PDB entry 3K7A | X-ray diffraction, 3.80 A resolution | chains A and E of the 11 polymer chains in the assembly

# Chain A
Molecule: DNA-directed RNA polymerase II subunit RPB1
Source organism: Saccharomyces cerevisiae
Notes: EC 2.7.7.6
UniProtKB: P04050 (RPB1_YEAST); residues 1-1733 here = UniProt positions 1-1733
Amino-acid sequence (1733 residues; row label = number of the first residue in the row):
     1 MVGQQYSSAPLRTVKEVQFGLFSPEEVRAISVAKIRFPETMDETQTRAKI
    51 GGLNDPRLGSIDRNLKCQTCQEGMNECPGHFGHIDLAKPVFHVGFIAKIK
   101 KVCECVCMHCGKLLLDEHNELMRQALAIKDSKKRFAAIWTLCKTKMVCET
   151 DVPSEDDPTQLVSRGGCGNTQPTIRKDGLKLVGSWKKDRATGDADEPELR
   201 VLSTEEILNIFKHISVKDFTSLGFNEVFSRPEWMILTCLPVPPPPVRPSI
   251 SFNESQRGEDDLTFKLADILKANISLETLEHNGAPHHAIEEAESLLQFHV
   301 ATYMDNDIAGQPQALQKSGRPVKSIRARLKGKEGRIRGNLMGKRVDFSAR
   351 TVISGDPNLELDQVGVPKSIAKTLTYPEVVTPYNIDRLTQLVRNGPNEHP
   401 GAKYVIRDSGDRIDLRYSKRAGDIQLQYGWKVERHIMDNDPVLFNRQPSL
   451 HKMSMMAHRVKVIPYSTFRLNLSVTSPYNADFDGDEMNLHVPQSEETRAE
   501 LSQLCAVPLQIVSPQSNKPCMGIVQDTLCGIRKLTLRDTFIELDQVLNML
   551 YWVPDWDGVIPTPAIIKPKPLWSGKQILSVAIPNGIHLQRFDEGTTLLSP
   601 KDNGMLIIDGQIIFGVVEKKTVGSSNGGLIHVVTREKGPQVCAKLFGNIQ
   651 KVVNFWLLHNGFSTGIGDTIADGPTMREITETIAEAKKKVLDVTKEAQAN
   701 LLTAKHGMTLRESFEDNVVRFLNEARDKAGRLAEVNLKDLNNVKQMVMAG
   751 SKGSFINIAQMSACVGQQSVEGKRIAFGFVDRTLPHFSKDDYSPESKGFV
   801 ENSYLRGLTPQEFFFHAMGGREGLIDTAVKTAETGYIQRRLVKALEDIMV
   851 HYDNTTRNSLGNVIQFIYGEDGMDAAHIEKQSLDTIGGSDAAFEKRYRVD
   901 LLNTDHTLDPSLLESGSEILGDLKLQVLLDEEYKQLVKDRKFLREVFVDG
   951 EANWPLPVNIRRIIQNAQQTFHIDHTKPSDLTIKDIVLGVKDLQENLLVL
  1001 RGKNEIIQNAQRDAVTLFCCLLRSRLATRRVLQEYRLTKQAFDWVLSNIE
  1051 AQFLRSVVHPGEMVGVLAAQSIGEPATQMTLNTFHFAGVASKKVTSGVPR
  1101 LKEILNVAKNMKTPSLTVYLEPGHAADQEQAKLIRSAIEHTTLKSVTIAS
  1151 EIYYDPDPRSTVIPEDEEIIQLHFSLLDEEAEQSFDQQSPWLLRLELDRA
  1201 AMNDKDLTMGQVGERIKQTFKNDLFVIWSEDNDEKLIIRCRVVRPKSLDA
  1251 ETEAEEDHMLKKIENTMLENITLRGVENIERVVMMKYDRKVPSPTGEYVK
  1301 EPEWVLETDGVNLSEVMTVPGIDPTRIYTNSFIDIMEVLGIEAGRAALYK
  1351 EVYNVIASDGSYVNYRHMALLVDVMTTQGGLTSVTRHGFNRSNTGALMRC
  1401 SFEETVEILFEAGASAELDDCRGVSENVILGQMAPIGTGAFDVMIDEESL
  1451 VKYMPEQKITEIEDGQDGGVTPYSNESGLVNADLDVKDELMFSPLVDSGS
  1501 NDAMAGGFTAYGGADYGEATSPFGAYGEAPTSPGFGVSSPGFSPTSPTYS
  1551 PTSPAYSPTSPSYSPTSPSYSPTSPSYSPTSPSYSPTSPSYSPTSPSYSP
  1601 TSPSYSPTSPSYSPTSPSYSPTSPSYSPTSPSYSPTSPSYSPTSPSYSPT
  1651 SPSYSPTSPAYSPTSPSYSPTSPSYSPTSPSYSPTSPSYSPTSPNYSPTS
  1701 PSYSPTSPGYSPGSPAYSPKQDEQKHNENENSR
Disordered / not traced: 1, 155-160, 1082-1091, 1177-1186, 1244-1253, 1446-1733
Bound ions: Zn2+ site 1: C67, C70, C77, H80; Zn2+ site 2: C110, C167
UniProt features mapped onto this chain:
  - region: P248 to D260 (Lid loop), N306 to K323 (Rudder loop), P810 to E822 (Bridging helix)
  - binding site (Zn(2+)): C67, C70, C77, H80, C107, C110, C148, C167
  - binding site (Mg(2+)): D481, D483, D485
  - modified residue: T1471 (Phosphothreonine)
  - cross-link (Glycyl lysine isopeptide (Lys-Gly)): K695 (interchain with G-Cter in ubiquitin), K1246 (interchain with G-Cter in ubiquitin), K1350 (interchain with G-Cter in ubiquitin)
  - natural variant: S1653 to P1659 (deletion: In strain: A364A)
  - mutagenesis: K1246 (K1246R: Impairs ubiquitination during transcription stress)

# Chain E
Molecule: DNA-directed RNA polymerases I, II, and III subunit RPABC1
Source organism: Saccharomyces cerevisiae
UniProtKB: P20434 (RPAB1_YEAST); numbering as in UniProt (aligned over 1-215)
Amino-acid sequence (215 residues; numbered 1 to 215; the number before each row is that of its first residue):
     1 MDQENERNISRLWRAFRTVKEMVKDRGYFITQEEVELPLEDFKAKYCDSM
    51 GRPQRKMMSFQANPTEESISKFPDMGSLWVEFCDEPSVGVKTMKTFVIHI
   101 QEKNFQTGIFVYQNNITPSAMKLVPSIPPATIETFNEAALVVNITHHELV
   151 PKHIRLSSDEKRELLKRYRLKESQLPRIQRADPVALYLGLKRGEVVKIIR
   201 KSETSGRYASYRICM
Disordered / not traced: 1

# Interface between chain A and chain E
Contacting residue pairs (85; chain A residue first):
  R857(A) with Y168(E), hydrogen bond (side chain-backbone); L170(E); Q174(E)
  L860(A) with Q174(E)
  G861(A) with Q174(E)
  N862(A) with S173(E); Q174(E)
  V863(A) with L170(E), hydrophobic; Q174(E), hydrogen bond (backbone-backbone); P176(E)
  Q865(A) with Y208(E)
  F866(A) with Y168(E); L175(E), hydrophobic; P176(E); Y208(E), hydrogen bond (backbone-side chain); Y211(E)
  I867(A) with Y208(E), hydrophobic
  G869(A) with T204(E), hydrogen bond (backbone-side chain)
  E870(A) with R200(E), salt bridge; S202(E), hydrogen bond; T204(E); S205(E), hydrogen bond (backbone-side chain); Y208(E)
  D871(A) with T204(E)
  F942(A) with G206(E)
  E945(A) with K201(E), salt bridge
  V946(A) with K201(E); S202(E)
  F947(A) with E203(E)
  W954(A) with E203(E)
  L956(A) with T204(E)
  N1004(A) with R167(E)
  I1006(A) with E163(E); L164(E), hydrophobic
  I1007(A) with R167(E); Y168(E), hydrophobic
  D1013(A) with S205(E); R207(E); A209(E)
  A1014(A) with S205(E)
  L1017(A) with T204(E); S205(E); G206(E)
  M1317(A) with V142(E)
  T1318(A) with R11(E); R14(E), hydrogen bond (backbone-side chain); A138(E)
  P1324(A) with V142(E), hydrophobic; H147(E), hydrogen bond (backbone-side chain)
  T1325(A) with H146(E), hydrogen bond (side chain-backbone); H147(E), hydrogen bond (backbone-side chain); E148(E), hydrogen bond (backbone-backbone)
  R1326(A) with E148(E)
  I1327(A) with H147(E)
  M1336(A) with P183(E)
  E1337(A) with P183(E)
  V1338(A) with I144(E); P183(E)
  L1339(A) with I144(E), hydrophobic; H147(E); V150(E); P183(E); V184(E)
  G1340(A) with D182(E); P183(E); V184(E)
  I1341(A) with D182(E), hydrogen bond (backbone-side chain)
  E1342(A) with P151(E); H153(E); I198(E); R200(E), salt bridge; R212(E), salt bridge
  A1343(A) with L149(E); V150(E), hydrophobic
  R1345(A) with R200(E)
  Y1349(A) with E203(E), hydrogen bond
  Y1365(A) with E203(E); T204(E)
  D1373(A) with R200(E), salt bridge
  T1376(A) with R212(E)
  T1377(A) with P176(E); R177(E), hydrogen bond (backbone-backbone)
  Q1378(A) with R177(E)
  G1379(A) with R177(E); Q179(E)
Other interface residues (no listed pair), chain A (53 interface residues in all): D853, A1010, T1016, Y1328, I1335, A1346, A1347, N1393
Other interface residues (no listed pair), chain E (44 interface residues in all): V141, R169, I178, S210, M215

# In short
53 residues of chain A face 44 of chain E across their interface; the contacts include 14 hydrogen bonds and 5
salt bridges. Among the polar pairs are E870(A)-R200(E), E945(A)-K201(E) and E1342(A)-R200(E).
Here chain A is DNA-directed RNA polymerase II subunit RPB1 and chain E is DNA-directed RNA polymerases I, II,
and III subunit RPABC1, both from Saccharomyces cerevisiae. Entry 3K7A (Crystal Structure of an RNA polymerase
II-TFIIB complex) was determined by X-ray diffraction.
